PDB entry 5K8C | X-ray diffraction, 1.85 A resolution | chain A

# Chain A
Name: 3-deoxy-alpha-D-manno-octulosonate 8-oxidase
Organism: Shewanella oneidensis (strain MR-1)
Notes: EC 1.1.3.48
UniProt: Q8EEB0 (KDNB_SHEON); numbering as in UniProt (aligned over 1-356)
Sequence (358 residues; each row starts with the number of its first residue; numbers below 1 keep their minus sign (Gly-1 is residue -1)):
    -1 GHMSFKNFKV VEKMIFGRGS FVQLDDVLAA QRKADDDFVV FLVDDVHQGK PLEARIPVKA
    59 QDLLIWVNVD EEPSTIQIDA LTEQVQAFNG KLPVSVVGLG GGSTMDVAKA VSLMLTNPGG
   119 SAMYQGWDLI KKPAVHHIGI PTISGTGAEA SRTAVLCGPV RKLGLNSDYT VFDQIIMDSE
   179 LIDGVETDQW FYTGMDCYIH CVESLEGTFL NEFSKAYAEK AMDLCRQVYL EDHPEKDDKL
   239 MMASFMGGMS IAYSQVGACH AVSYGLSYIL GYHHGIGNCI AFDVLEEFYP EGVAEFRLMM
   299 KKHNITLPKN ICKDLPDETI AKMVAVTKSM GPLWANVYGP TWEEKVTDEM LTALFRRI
Construct notes: expression tag (-1 to 0)
Bound ions: Zn2+: Asp194, His258, His272
Small-molecule neighbours: NAD (nicotinamide-adenine-dinucleotide): Asp42, Val44, His45, Val67, Glu70, Pro71, Gly99, Gly100, Ser101, Thr102, Asp104, Lys107, Thr140, Ile141, Thr144, Ala146, Ser149, Thr151, Ala152, Val153, Lys160, Leu179, Gly182, Val183, Gln187, Thr191, Asp194, His272
From the paper describing this entry:
  - self-association interface (contacts with another copy of this molecule): Asn5 to Val8, Lys11 to Phe14, Glu210 to Val226, Lys234 to Ala250
  - Zn2+ coordination: Asp194, His258, His272
  - binding site for NAD: Gly99, Gly100, Ser101, Thr140, Leu179

# Summary
Chain A binds NAD. The Zn2+ site is built by Asp194, His258 and His272. The paper reports a binding site for
NAD at Gly99, Gly100 and Ser101 among others; Zn2+ coordination by Asp194, His258 and His272.
Chain A is 3-deoxy-alpha-D-manno-octulosonate 8-oxidase (Shewanella oneidensis (strain MR-1)); the structure,
X-ray structure of KdnB, 3-deoxy-alpha-D-manno-octulosonate 8-oxidase, from Shewanella oneidensis, was
determined by X-ray diffraction together with 5K8B from the same study.
